9IIG - chains D and I of the 24 polymer chains in the assembly; structure by electron microscopy, 2.60 A resolution.

[Chain D (and I)]
Molecule: Bacterioferritin
From: Shewanella oneidensis MR-1
Notes: EC 1.16.3.1; chain I of this document is another copy of the same molecule, construct and numbering; everything in this record applies to it too
UniProt: Q8EHV0 (Q8EHV0_SHEON); residues 1-155 here = UniProt positions 1-155
Amino-acid sequence (155 residues; numbered 1 to 155; the number before each row is that of its first residue):
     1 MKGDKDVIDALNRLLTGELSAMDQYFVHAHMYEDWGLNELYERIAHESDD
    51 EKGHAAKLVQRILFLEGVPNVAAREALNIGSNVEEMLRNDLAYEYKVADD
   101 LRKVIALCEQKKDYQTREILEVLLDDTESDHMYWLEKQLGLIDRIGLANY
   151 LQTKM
Metal / ion sites: Na+: Asn-149, Gln-152 (shared with 1 residue of chain E; 2 residues of chain J; 1 residue of chain L)
Reported in the primary citation:
  - catalytic residues: His-54, Glu-94 (proposed by the authors, not directly observed)

[Interface between chain D and chain I]
Contacting residue pairs - 21 pairs, chain D then chain I:
  Arg-102(D) / Met-1(I)  hydrogen bond
  Arg-102(D) / Lys-112(I)
  Arg-102(D) / Tyr-114(I)
  Ile-105(D) / Tyr-114(I)  hydrophobic
  Ala-106(D) / Lys-112(I)
  Ala-106(D) / Tyr-114(I)
  Arg-117(D) / Glu-109(I)  salt bridge
  Arg-117(D) / Tyr-114(I)
  Arg-117(D) / Arg-117(I)
  Glu-121(D) / Glu-118(I)
  Leu-124(D) / Tyr-114(I)  hydrophobic
  Leu-124(D) / Gln-115(I)
  Asp-125(D) / Gln-115(I)  hydrogen bond
  Glu-128(D) / Met-1(I)
  Glu-128(D) / Arg-61(I)  salt bridge
  Glu-128(D) / Phe-64(I)
  Glu-128(D) / Gln-115(I)
  Met-132(D) / Phe-64(I)  hydrophobic
  Tyr-133(D) / Phe-64(I)  hydrophobic
  Glu-136(D) / Met-1(I)  hydrogen bond (side chain-backbone)
  Glu-136(D) / Phe-64(I)
Also at the interface, not in a pair above, chain D (14 interface residues in all): Tyr-95, Glu-109, Ser-129
Also at the interface, not in a pair above, chain I (10 interface residues in all): Glu-66

[In short]
The interface between chain D and chain I involves 14 residues on one side and 10 on the other; the contacts
include 3 hydrogen bonds and 2 salt bridges. Polar contacts include Arg-117(D)/Glu-109(I),
Glu-128(D)/Arg-61(I) and Arg-102(D)/Met-1(I). The Na+ site is built by Asn-149(D) and Gln-152(D). The paper
reports catalytic residues His-54(D) and Glu-94(D).
Chain D and chain I are both Bacterioferritin (Shewanella oneidensis MR-1); the structure, Cryo-EM structure
of hetero-bacterioferritin SoBfr12 from Shewanella oneidensis, was determined by electron microscopy.
